Entry 1LTT (X-ray diffraction, 2.30 A resolution); this record covers chains F and C of the 7 polymer chains in the assembly.

== Chain F ==
Molecule: Heat-labile enterotoxin, subunit B
Source organism: Escherichia coli
UniProtKB: P32890 (ELBP_ECOLI); residues 1-103 here correspond to UniProt positions 22-124 (UniProt number = residue number + 21)
Chain sequence (103 residues; each row starts with the number of its first residue):
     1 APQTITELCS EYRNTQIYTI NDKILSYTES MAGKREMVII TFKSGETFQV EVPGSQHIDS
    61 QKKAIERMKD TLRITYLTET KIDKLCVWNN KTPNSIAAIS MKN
Cystine bridges: Cys9-Cys86

== Chain C ==
Molecule: Heat-labile enterotoxin, subunit A
Source organism: Escherichia coli
UniProtKB: P06717 (ELAP_ECOLI); residues 196-236 here correspond to UniProt positions 214-254 (UniProt number = residue number + 18)
Chain sequence (41 residues; numbered 196 to 236; the number before each row is that of its first residue):
   196 GDTCNEETQN LSTIYLREYQ SKVKRQIFSD YQSEVDIYNR I

== How chain F and chain C interact ==
Pairs across the interface (13; chain F residue first):
  Lys62(F) with Tyr233(C)
  Glu66(F) with Tyr233(C)
  Asp70(F) with Glu229(C)
  Arg73(F) with Gln227(C); Glu229(C), salt bridge
  Ile74(F) with Ser224(C)
  Tyr76(F) with Arg220(C), hydrogen bond (backbone-side chain)
  Leu77(F) with Arg220(C), hydrogen bond (backbone-side chain)
  Thr78(F) with Arg220(C); Gln221(C), hydrogen bond (backbone-side chain); Ser224(C)
  Glu79(F) with Lys217(C), salt bridge; Arg220(C)
Interface residues without a listed pair, chain F (11 interface residues in all): Pro53, Lys63
Interface residues without a listed pair, chain C (10 interface residues in all): Val230, Asp231, Ile232

== Summary ==
The interface between chain F and chain C involves 11 residues on one side and 10 on the other; the contacts
include 3 hydrogen bonds and 2 salt bridges. Polar pairs include Arg73(F)-Glu229(C), Glu79(F)-Lys217(C) and
Tyr76(F)-Arg220(C).
Here chain F is Heat-labile enterotoxin, subunit B and chain C is Heat-labile enterotoxin, subunit A, both
from Escherichia coli. Entry 1LTT (Lactose binding to heat-labile enterotoxin revealed by X-ray
crystallography) was determined by X-ray diffraction.
